PDB entry 9FT0 | X-ray diffraction, 2.75 A resolution | chains V and W of the 28 polymer chains in the assembly

== Chain V ==
Name: Proteasome subunit beta type-2
Source organism: Saccharomyces cerevisiae
Notes: EC 3.4.25.1
UniProt: P25043 (PSB2_YEAST); residues 2-232 here correspond to UniProt positions 31-261 (UniProt number = residue number + 29)
Sequence (231 residues; row label = number of the first residue in the row):
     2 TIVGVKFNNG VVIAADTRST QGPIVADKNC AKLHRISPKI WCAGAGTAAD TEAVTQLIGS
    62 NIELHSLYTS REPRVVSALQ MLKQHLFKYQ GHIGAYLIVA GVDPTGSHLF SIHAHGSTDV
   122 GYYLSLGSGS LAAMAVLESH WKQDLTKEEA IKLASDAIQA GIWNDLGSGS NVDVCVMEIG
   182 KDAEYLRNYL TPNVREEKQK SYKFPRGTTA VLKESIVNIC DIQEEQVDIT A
Unresolved in the structure: 223-232
Glycans and other covalent adducts: epoxyketone inhibitor 42 (A1IFL) linked to Thr-2
Bound ions: Mg2+: Ile-163, Asp-166, Ser-169 (shared with 1 residue of chain L)
Ligand contacts: epoxyketone inhibitor 42 (A1IFL; (2S)-N-[(2S)-1-[[(1S)-2-cyclohexyl-1-[(2R,3S,6R,7S)-3-methanoyl-2,6-dimethyl-6,7-bis(oxidanyl)-1,4-oxazepan-7-yl]ethyl]amino]-3-(4-methoxyphenyl)-1-oxidanylidene-propan-2-yl]-2-(2-morpholin-4-ylethanoylamino)-4-oxidanyl-butanamide): Ile-3, Asp-17, Arg-19, Ser-20, Thr-21, Ala-27, Cys-31, Lys-33, Gly-45, Ala-46, Gly-47, Thr-48, Ala-49, Thr-52, Leu-127, Gly-128, Ser-129, Gly-130, Asp-166, Gly-168, Ser-169

== Chain W ==
Name: Proteasome subunit beta type-3
Source organism: Saccharomyces cerevisiae
UniProt: P25451 (PSB3_YEAST); residues 0-204 here correspond to UniProt positions 1-205 (UniProt number = residue number + 1)
Sequence (205 residues; each row starts with the number of its first residue; numbering starts at 0):
     0 MSDPSSINGG IVVAMTGKDC VAIACDLRLG SQSLGVSNKF EKIFHYGHVF LGITGLATDV
    60 TTLNEMFRYK TNLYKLKEER AIEPETFTQL VSSSLYERRF GPYFVGPVVA GINSKSGKPF
   120 IAGFDLIGCI DEAKDFIVSG TASDQLFGMC ESLYEPNLEP EDLFETISQA LLNAADRDAL
   180 SGWGAVVYII KKDEVVKRYL KMRQD
Unresolved in the structure: 0
UniProt features mapped onto this chain:
  - modified residue: Ser-30 (Phosphoserine)
  - cross-link: Lys-69 (Glycyl lysine isopeptide (Lys-Gly) (interchain with G-Cter in ubiquitin))
Bound ions: Mg2+ site 1 near Asp-177 (its only coordinating residue here); Mg2+ site 2: Asp-204 (shared with 3 residues of chain K)
Ligand contacts: epoxyketone inhibitor 42 (A1IFL; (2S)-N-[(2S)-1-[[(1S)-2-cyclohexyl-1-[(2R,3S,6R,7S)-3-methanoyl-2,6-dimethyl-6,7-bis(oxidanyl)-1,4-oxazepan-7-yl]ethyl]amino]-3-(4-methoxyphenyl)-1-oxidanylidene-propan-2-yl]-2-(2-morpholin-4-ylethanoylamino)-4-oxidanyl-butanamide): Asp-124, Leu-125, Ile-126, Cys-128

== Interface between chain V and chain W ==
Contacting residue pairs (64):
  Ile-25(V) / Asp-143(W)
  Ile-25(V) / Phe-146(W)  hydrophobic
  Val-26(V) / Phe-146(W)
  Ala-27(V) / Asp-130(W)
  Asp-28(V) / Asp-130(W)
  Asp-28(V) / Glu-131(W)
  Lys-29(V) / Glu-150(W)  salt bridge
  Thr-48(V) / Arg-98(W)
  Thr-48(V) / Ile-126(W)
  Ala-49(V) / Cys-128(W)  hydrophobic
  Ala-50(V) / Tyr-95(W)
  Ala-50(V) / Ile-126(W)  hydrophobic
  Ala-50(V) / Cys-128(W)
  Asp-51(V) / Tyr-95(W)  hydrogen bond
  Asp-51(V) / Arg-98(W)  salt bridge
  Glu-53(V) / Cys-128(W)
  Glu-53(V) / Ile-129(W)
  Ala-54(V) / Tyr-95(W)
  Tyr-90(V) / Phe-99(W)  hydrophobic
  His-93(V) / Arg-98(W)
  His-93(V) / Phe-99(W)
  Ile-94(V) / Phe-99(W)  hydrophobic
  Arg-196(V) / Glu-150(W)  salt bridge
  Lys-199(V) / Ser-151(W)
  Lys-199(V) / Tyr-153(W)  hydrogen bond (side chain-backbone)
  Ser-202(V) / Glu-154(W)  hydrogen bond
  Tyr-203(V) / Ser-151(W)
  Tyr-203(V) / Leu-152(W)  hydrophobic
  Lys-204(V) / Glu-154(W)
  Lys-204(V) / Asp-161(W)  salt bridge
  Phe-205(V) / Leu-152(W)  hydrophobic
  Phe-205(V) / Glu-164(W)
  Phe-205(V) / Gln-168(W)
  Arg-207(V) / Glu-160(W)
  Arg-207(V) / Asp-161(W)  salt bridge
  Gly-208(V) / Glu-164(W)  hydrogen bond (backbone-side chain)
  Thr-209(V) / Glu-164(W)
  Thr-210(V) / Glu-164(W)  hydrogen bond
  Thr-210(V) / Ser-167(W)
  Thr-210(V) / Gln-168(W)  hydrogen bond
  Thr-210(V) / Leu-199(W)
  Ala-211(V) / Leu-199(W)
  Ala-211(V) / Lys-200(W)  hydrogen bond (backbone-backbone)
  Val-212(V) / Phe-163(W)  hydrophobic
  Val-212(V) / Tyr-198(W)
  Leu-213(V) / Tyr-198(W)  hydrogen bond (backbone-backbone)
  Leu-213(V) / Leu-199(W)
  Leu-213(V) / Lys-200(W)
  Lys-214(V) / Arg-197(W)
  Lys-214(V) / Tyr-198(W)  hydrogen bond (backbone-backbone)
  Glu-215(V) / Lys-196(W)
  Glu-215(V) / Arg-197(W)  salt bridge
  Ser-216(V) / Val-195(W)
  Ser-216(V) / Lys-196(W)  hydrogen bond (backbone-backbone)
  Ile-217(V) / Val-194(W)
  Val-218(V) / His-44(W)
  Val-218(V) / Tyr-187(W)  hydrophobic
  Val-218(V) / Val-194(W)  hydrogen bond (backbone-backbone)
  Val-218(V) / Lys-196(W)
  Asn-219(V) / His-44(W)
  Ile-220(V) / Gly-46(W)
  Ile-220(V) / His-47(W)
  Ile-220(V) / Val-194(W)  hydrophobic
  Asp-222(V) / Lys-74(W)  salt bridge
Also at the interface, not in a pair above, chain W (40 interface residues in all): Phe-49, Asp-124, Asp-134, Leu-157, Glu-158, Thr-165, Leu-171

== In short ==
The interface between chain V and chain W involves 35 residues on one side and 40 on the other; the contacts
include 11 hydrogen bonds and 7 salt bridges. Polar contacts include Lys-29(V)/Glu-150(W), Asp-51(V)/Arg-98(W)
and Arg-196(V)/Glu-150(W). Bound to chain W: epoxyketone inhibitor 42.
Here chain V is Proteasome subunit beta type-2 and chain W is Proteasome subunit beta type-3, both from
Saccharomyces cerevisiae. Entry 9FT0 (Yeast 20S proteasome in complex with epoxyketone inhibitor 16) was
determined by X-ray diffraction together with 9FRW, 9FSU, 9FST, 9FSV and 9FT1 from the same study.
